4CZY - chains B and D of the 4 polymer chains in the assembly; structure by X-ray diffraction, 3.40 A resolution.

Chain B (and D):
Name: Pab-dependent poly(a)-specific ribonuclease subunit PAN3
Organism: Neurospora crassa
Notes: fragment: pseudokinase domain and c-term, residues 234-656; chain D of this document is another copy of the same molecule, construct and numbering; everything in this record applies to it too
UniProt: Q7SDP4 (PAN3_NEUCR); numbering as in UniProt (aligned over 234-656)
Chain sequence (429 residues; each row starts with the number of its first residue):
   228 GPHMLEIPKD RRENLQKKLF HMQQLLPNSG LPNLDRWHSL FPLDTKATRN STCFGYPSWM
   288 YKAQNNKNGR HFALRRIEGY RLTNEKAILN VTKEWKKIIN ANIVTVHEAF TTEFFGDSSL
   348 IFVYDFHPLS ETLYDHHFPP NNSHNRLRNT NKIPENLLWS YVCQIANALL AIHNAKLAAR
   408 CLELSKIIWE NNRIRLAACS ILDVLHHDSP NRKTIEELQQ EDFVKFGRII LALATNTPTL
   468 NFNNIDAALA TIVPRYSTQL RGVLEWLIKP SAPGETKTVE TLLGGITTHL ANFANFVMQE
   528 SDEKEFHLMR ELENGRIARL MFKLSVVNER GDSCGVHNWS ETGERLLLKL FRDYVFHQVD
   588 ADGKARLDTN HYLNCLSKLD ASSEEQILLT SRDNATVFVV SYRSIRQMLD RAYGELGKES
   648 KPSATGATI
Unresolved in the structure: 228-233, 369-374, 561-563, 646-656 (chain D: 228-233, 370-375, 558-560, 646-656)
Construct notes: expression tag (228-233)
Metal / ion sites: Mg2+: D271 (together with AMP-PNP)
Small-molecule neighbours: AMP-PNP (ANP; phosphoaminophosphonic acid-adenylate ester): L270, D271, T272, K273, N277, S278, T279, S285, M287, A300, R302, V331, Y351, D352, F353, H354, S357, E358, T359, D362, S412, K413, I415, A424
UniProt features mapped onto this chain:
  - binding site (ATP): T275 to C280, R302, D352 to T359, S412, K413

Chain B / chain D interface:
Residue-residue contacts - 120 pairs, chain B then chain D:
  R238(B) - E532(D)  salt bridge
  R239(B) - L539(D)
  R239(B) - R546(D)
  L242(B) - E532(D)
  L242(B) - L535(D)  hydrophobic
  L242(B) - M536(D)  hydrophobic
  L242(B) - L539(D)  hydrophobic
  Q243(B) - R543(D)  hydrogen bond
  K245(B) - E532(D)  salt bridge
  K245(B) - M536(D)
  L246(B) - M536(D)
  I326(B) - Q526(D)
  N327(B) - N522(D)
  N327(B) - Q526(D)
  A328(B) - N522(D)  hydrogen bond (backbone-side chain)
  A328(B) - M525(D)  hydrophobic
  A328(B) - Q526(D)  hydrogen bond (backbone-side chain)
  N329(B) - M525(D)
  N394(B) - A518(D)
  N394(B) - N522(D)  hydrogen bond
  N394(B) - M525(D)
  L397(B) - A518(D)  hydrophobic
  R420(B) - M525(D)
  R420(B) - D529(D)  salt bridge
  R422(B) - D529(D)  salt bridge
  E507(B) - T515(D)
  G511(B) - T514(D)
  T514(B) - L510(D)
  A518(B) - L397(D)  hydrophobic
  F520(B) - M525(D)  hydrophobic
  N522(B) - N327(D)
  N522(B) - A328(D)  hydrogen bond (side chain-backbone)
  N522(B) - N394(D)
  V524(B) - V524(D)  hydrophobic
  V524(B) - M525(D)  hydrophobic
  M525(B) - A328(D)  hydrophobic
  M525(B) - N329(D)
  M525(B) - N394(D)
  M525(B) - R420(D)  hydrogen bond (backbone-side chain)
  M525(B) - F520(D)  hydrophobic
  M525(B) - V524(D)  hydrophobic
  Q526(B) - I326(D)
  Q526(B) - N327(D)
  Q526(B) - A328(D)
  S528(B) - S528(D)
  S528(B) - K531(D)  hydrogen bond (backbone-side chain)
  D529(B) - R420(D)  salt bridge
  D529(B) - R422(D)  salt bridge
  K531(B) - S528(D)  hydrogen bond (side chain-backbone)
  K531(B) - E532(D)  salt bridge
  E532(B) - R238(D)  salt bridge
  E532(B) - N241(D)
  E532(B) - L242(D)
  E532(B) - K245(D)  salt bridge
  E532(B) - K531(D)  salt bridge
  H534(B) - L535(D)
  L535(B) - L242(D)  hydrophobic
  L535(B) - H534(D)
  L535(B) - L535(D)
  M536(B) - L242(D)  hydrophobic
  M536(B) - K245(D)
  M536(B) - L246(D)
  E538(B) - E538(D)
  E538(B) - L539(D)
  E538(B) - N541(D)
  E538(B) - G542(D)
  E538(B) - R546(D)  salt bridge
  L539(B) - L242(D)  hydrophobic
  L539(B) - E538(D)
  E540(B) - L246(D)
  N541(B) - N541(D)
  N541(B) - G542(D)
  N541(B) - A545(D)
  G542(B) - N541(D)
  R543(B) - Q243(D)  hydrogen bond
  R546(B) - L600(D)
  M548(B) - M548(D)
  M548(B) - S552(D)
  F549(B) - M548(D)  hydrophobic
  F549(B) - Y599(D)  hydrophobic
  F549(B) - L600(D)  hydrophobic
  F549(B) - L603(D)  hydrophobic
  S552(B) - M548(D)
  S552(B) - F583(D)
  S552(B) - H584(D)  hydrogen bond (backbone-side chain)
  V553(B) - H584(D)
  V553(B) - L594(D)  hydrophobic
  V553(B) - Y599(D)
  E556(B) - E556(D)
  E556(B) - R579(D)  salt bridge
  E556(B) - H584(D)
  R579(B) - E556(D)  salt bridge
  F583(B) - S552(D)
  F583(B) - V553(D)
  H584(B) - S552(D)  hydrogen bond (side chain-backbone)
  H584(B) - V553(D)
  H584(B) - N555(D)  hydrogen bond (side chain-backbone)
  H584(B) - E556(D)  salt bridge
  K591(B) - K645(D)
  A592(B) - L643(D)
  L594(B) - V553(D)  hydrophobic
  L594(B) - Y640(D)
  L594(B) - G644(D)
  T596(B) - F549(D)
  T596(B) - Y640(D)
  Y599(B) - F549(D)  hydrophobic
  Y599(B) - V553(D)
  L600(B) - F549(D)  hydrophobic
  L603(B) - F549(D)  hydrophobic
  S604(B) - Q250(D)  hydrogen bond
  A608(B) - Q250(D)
  Y640(B) - L594(D)
  Y640(B) - T596(D)  hydrogen bond
  Y640(B) - Y599(D)
  L643(B) - K591(D)  hydrogen bond (backbone-side chain)
  L643(B) - A592(D)  hydrophobic
  L643(B) - L594(D)  hydrophobic
  G644(B) - K591(D)
  G644(B) - L594(D)
  K645(B) - K591(D)  hydrogen bond (backbone-side chain)
Also at the interface, not in a pair above, chain B (68 interface residues in all): N241, E417, L510, T515, A521, I544, A545, R557, S610, E611
Also at the interface, not in a pair above, chain D (67 interface residues in all): R239, L252, P254, Q391, E507, G511, N519, A521, I544

Overview:
68 residues of chain B face 67 of chain D across their interface; the contacts include 16 hydrogen bonds and
14 salt bridges. Polar contacts include R238(B)-E532(D), K245(B)-E532(D) and R420(B)-D529(D). Ligands of chain
B: AMP-PNP. Curated annotation (UniProt) lists 17 ATP-binding residues on chain B.
Chain B and chain D are both Pab-dependent poly(a)-specific ribonuclease subunit PAN3 (Neurospora crassa); the
structure, Complex of Neurospora crassa PAN2 (WD40-CS1) with PAN3 (pseudokinase and C-term), was determined by
X-ray diffraction (same publication as 4CZV, 4CZW, 4CZX and 4D0K).
